PDB entry 8E8X | electron microscopy, 2.91 A resolution | chains 1 and 2 of the 6 polymer chains in the assembly

Chain 1:
Name: Capsid protein VP1
From: Human poliovirus 3 strain Sabin
UniProtKB: B2X7G8 (B2X7G8_9ENTO); residues 24-302 here correspond to UniProt positions 22-300 (UniProt number = residue number - 2)
Chain sequence (279 residues; each row starts with the number of its first residue):
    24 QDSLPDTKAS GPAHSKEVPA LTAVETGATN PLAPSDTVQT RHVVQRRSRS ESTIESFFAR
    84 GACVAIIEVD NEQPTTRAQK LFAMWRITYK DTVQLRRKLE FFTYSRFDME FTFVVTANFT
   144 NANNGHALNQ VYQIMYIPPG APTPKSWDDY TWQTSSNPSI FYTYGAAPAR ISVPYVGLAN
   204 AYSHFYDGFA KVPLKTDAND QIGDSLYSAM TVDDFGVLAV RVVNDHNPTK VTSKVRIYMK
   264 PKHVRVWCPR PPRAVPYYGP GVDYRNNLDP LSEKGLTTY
Disordered / not traced: 24

Chain 2:
Name: Capsid protein VP2
From: Human poliovirus 3 strain Sabin
UniProtKB: P03302 (POLG_POL3L); residues 9-271 here correspond to UniProt positions 78-340 (UniProt number = residue number + 69)
Chain sequence (263 residues; row label = number of the first residue in the row):
     9 YSDRVLQLTL GNSTITTQEA ANSVVAYGRW PEFIRDDEAN PVDQPTEPDV ATCRFYTLDT
    69 VMWGKESKGW WWKLPDALRD MGLFGQNMYY HYLGRSGYTV HVQCNASKFH QGALGVFAIP
   129 EYCLAGDSDK QRYTSYANAN PGERGGKFYS QFNKDNAVTS PKREFCPVDY LLGCGVLLGN
   189 AFVYPHQIIN LRTNNSATIV LPYVNALAID SMVKHNNWGI AILPLSPLDF AQDSSVEIPI
   249 TVTIAPMCSE FNGLRNVTAP KFQ
Disordered / not traced: 271
UniProt features mapped onto this chain:
  - site: Q271 (Cleavage)

How chain 1 and chain 2 interact:
Contacting residue pairs (108; chain 1 residue first):
  V47(1) with I196(2)
  E48(1) with A29(2); Q195(2); I196(2), hydrogen bond (backbone-backbone); N198(2), hydrogen bond; T201(2), hydrogen bond; N202(2)
  T49(1) with V32(2); Q195(2), hydrogen bond (backbone-side chain)
  G50(1) with H194(2)
  T126(1) with E129(2)
  Y127(1) with E129(2), hydrogen bond; V212(2); N213(2); A214(2)
  A202(1) with A214(2); L215(2), hydrophobic
  N203(1) with A214(2), hydrogen bond (backbone-backbone); L215(2)
  A204(1) with A214(2)
  S206(1) with A214(2)
  F208(1) with E129(2); C131(2), hydrophobic
  Y209(1) with E129(2); C131(2); H223(2)
  D210(1) with K81(2), salt bridge; E129(2), hydrogen bond (backbone-side chain); Y130(2); C131(2); H223(2); N224(2), hydrogen bond (backbone-backbone)
  G211(1) with K222(2)
  F212(1) with T142(2); S143(2); Y144(2), hydrophobic; A147(2), hydrophobic; K222(2), hydrogen bond (backbone-backbone)
  A213(1) with K222(2), hydrogen bond (backbone-side chain)
  V215(1) with Y144(2), hydrophobic; V221(2), hydrophobic; K222(2); P268(2), hydrophobic
  P216(1) with Y144(2); P268(2); K269(2), hydrogen bond (backbone-backbone)
  L217(1) with T266(2); A267(2); K269(2)
  K218(1) with A267(2), hydrogen bond (backbone-backbone); P268(2)
  D223(1) with K269(2), salt bridge
  D227(1) with R171(2), salt bridge
  L229(1) with R140(2)
  Y230(1) with K81(2); Y130(2); C131(2); L132(2); R140(2), hydrogen bond (backbone-backbone); T142(2); F173(2), hydrophobic
  S231(1) with C131(2); R140(2), hydrogen bond (backbone-side chain)
  A232(1) with R140(2)
  C271(1) with V212(2), hydrophobic
  P272(1) with V191(2); Y192(2)
  R273(1) with P128(2), hydrogen bond (side chain-backbone); E129(2), hydrogen bond (side chain-backbone); Y192(2), hydrogen bond
  P274(1) with V184(2); N188(2); A189(2), hydrophobic; V191(2); Y192(2)
  P275(1) with V184(2)
  R276(1) with C182(2), hydrogen bond (side chain-backbone); G183(2)
  A277(1) with G183(2), hydrogen bond (backbone-backbone); L185(2), hydrophobic
  V278(1) with L179(2), hydrophobic; G183(2)
  Y281(1) with D137(2); Q139(2)
  G282(1) with Q139(2)
  P283(1) with Q139(2); R140(2)
  G284(1) with R140(2)
  V285(1) with C131(2), hydrophobic; L132(2); A133(2)
  D286(1) with A133(2); G134(2), hydrogen bond (side chain-backbone); Q139(2); R140(2), hydrogen bond (side chain-backbone)
  Y287(1) with A133(2), hydrophobic; F160(2); C174(2), hydrogen bond (side chain-backbone); P175(2); V176(2), hydrogen bond (side chain-backbone); G181(2); C182(2); G183(2)
  R288(1) with D137(2), salt bridge; K162(2)
  L291(1) with F160(2), hydrophobic; Y178(2), hydrogen bond (backbone-side chain); L179(2), hydrophobic
Interface residues without a listed pair, chain 1 (46 interface residues in all): S228, P293, L294
Interface residues without a listed pair, chain 2 (58 interface residues in all): N30, Y35, I127, N148, A216

Overview:
Chain 1 and chain 2 form an interface of 46 and 58 residues respectively, with 24 hydrogen bonds and 4 salt
bridges. Among the polar pairs are D210(1)-K81(2), D223(1)-K269(2) and D227(1)-R171(2).
Here chain 1 is Capsid protein VP1 and chain 2 is Capsid protein VP2, both from Human poliovirus 3 strain
Sabin. Entry 8E8X (9H2 Fab-Sabin poliovirus 3 complex) was determined by electron microscopy together with
8E8L, 8E8R, 8E8S, 8E8Y and 8E8Z from the same study.
